Entry 5ITW (X-ray diffraction, 1.19 A resolution); this record covers chains A and D of the 4 polymer chains in the assembly.

# Chain A (and D)
Protein: Dihydroanticapsin 7-dehydrogenase
From: Bacillus subtilis (strain 168)
Notes: EC 1.1.1.385; chain D of this document is another copy of the same molecule, construct and numbering; everything in this record applies to it too
UniProt: P39640 (BACC_BACSU); residues 3-255 here correspond to UniProt positions 1-253 (UniProt number = residue number - 2)
Amino-acid sequence (255 residues; row label = number of the first residue in the row):
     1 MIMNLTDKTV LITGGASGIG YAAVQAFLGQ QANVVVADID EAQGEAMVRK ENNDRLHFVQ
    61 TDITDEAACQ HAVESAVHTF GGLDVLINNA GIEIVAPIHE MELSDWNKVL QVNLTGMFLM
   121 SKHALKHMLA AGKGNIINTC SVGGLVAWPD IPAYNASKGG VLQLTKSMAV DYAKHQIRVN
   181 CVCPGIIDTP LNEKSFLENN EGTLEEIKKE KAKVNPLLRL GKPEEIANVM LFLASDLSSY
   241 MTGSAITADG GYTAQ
Sequence notes: expression tag (1-2)
UniProt features mapped onto this chain:
  - active site: Y154 (Proton acceptor)
  - binding site (substrate): S141

# Chain A / chain D interface
Contacting residue pairs - 11 pairs, chain A then chain D:
  V146(A) with T253(D); A254(D); Q255(D)
  A147(A) with A254(D), hydrogen bond (backbone-backbone); Q255(D)
  T253(A) with V146(D)
  A254(A) with V146(D); A147(D), hydrogen bond (backbone-backbone)
  Q255(A) with V146(D); A147(D); Y252(D)

# In short
The interface between chain A and chain D involves 5 residues on one side and 6 on the other; the contacts
include 2 hydrogen bonds. The hydrogen-bonded pair A147(A)-A254(D) is a backbone contact. From UniProt:
active-site residue Y154(A) and substrate-binding residue S141(A) on chain A.
Chain A and chain D are both Dihydroanticapsin 7-dehydrogenase (Bacillus subtilis (strain 168)); the
structure, Crystal structure of Bacillus subtilis BacC Dihydroanticapsin 7-dehydrogenase, was determined by
X-ray diffraction (same publication as 5ITV).
